Entry 8IHQ (electron microscopy, 2.71 A resolution); this record covers chains A and H of the 8 polymer chains in the assembly.

== Chain A (and H) ==
Protein: Amidohydrolase family protein
Organism: Stenotrophomonas acidaminiphila
Notes: chain H of this document is another copy of the same molecule, construct and numbering; everything in this record applies to it too
UniProtKB: A0A7L8TXW5 (A0A7L8TXW5_9GAMM); numbering as in UniProt (aligned over 1-427)
Chain sequence (427 residues; numbered 1 to 427; the number before each row is that of its first residue):
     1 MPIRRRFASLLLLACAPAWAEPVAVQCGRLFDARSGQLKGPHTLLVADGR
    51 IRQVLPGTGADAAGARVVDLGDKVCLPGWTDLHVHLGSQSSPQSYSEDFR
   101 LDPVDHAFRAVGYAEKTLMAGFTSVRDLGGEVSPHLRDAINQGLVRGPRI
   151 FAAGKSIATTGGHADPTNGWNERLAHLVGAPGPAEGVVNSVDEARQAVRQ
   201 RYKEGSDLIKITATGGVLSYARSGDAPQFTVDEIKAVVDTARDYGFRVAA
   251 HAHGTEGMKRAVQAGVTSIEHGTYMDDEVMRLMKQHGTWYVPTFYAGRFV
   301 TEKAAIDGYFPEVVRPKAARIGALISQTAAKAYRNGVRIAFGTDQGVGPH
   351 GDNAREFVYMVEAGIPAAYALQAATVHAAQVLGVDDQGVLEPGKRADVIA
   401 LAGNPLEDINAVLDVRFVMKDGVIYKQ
Not modelled in the structure: 1-21, 58-64
Modified / non-standard residues: Lys210 (lysine nz-carboxylic acid; KCX)
Disulfide bonds: Cys27-Cys75
Ion coordination: Zn2+ site 1: His83, His85, Lys210; Zn2+ site 2: Lys210, His251, His271

== How chain A and chain H interact ==
Pairs across the interface (18; chain A residue first):
  Pro103(A) with Val104(H), hydrophobic
  Val104(A) with His135(H)
  Asp105(A) with His135(H), salt bridge
  Ala107(A) with Phe108(H), hydrophobic
  Phe108(A) with Ala107(H); Val111(H), hydrophobic; His135(H); Leu136(H), hydrophobic; Ala139(H), hydrophobic
  Arg109(A) with Leu144(H)
  Val111(A) with Phe108(H), hydrophobic
  His135(A) with Asp102(H), salt bridge; Val104(H); Asp105(H), salt bridge; Phe108(H)
  Leu136(A) with Phe108(H), hydrophobic
  Ala139(A) with Phe108(H), hydrophobic
  Leu144(A) with Arg109(H)
Other interface residues (no listed pair), chain A (14 interface residues in all): Asp102, Val132, Val145
Other interface residues (no listed pair), chain H (14 interface residues in all): Pro103, Val132, Val145

== Summary ==
Chain A and chain H each contribute 14 residues to their interface, with 3 salt bridges. Among the polar pairs
are Asp105(A)-His135(H) and His135(A)-Asp102(H). The Zn2+ site 1 is built by His83(A), His85(A) and Lys210(A).
Lys210(A), His251(A) and His271(A) form the Zn2+ site 2.
Chain A and chain H are both Amidohydrolase family protein (Stenotrophomonas acidaminiphila); the structure,
Cryo-EM structure of ochratoxin A-detoxifying amidohydrolase ADH3, was determined by electron microscopy (same
publication as 8IHR, 8IHS and 8J85).
